PDB entry 3TVN | X-ray diffraction, 1.50 A resolution | chain X

[Chain X]
Protein: Carbonic anhydrase 2
Source organism: Homo sapiens
Notes: EC 4.2.1.1
Reference sequence: P00918 (CAH2_HUMAN); the author numbering skips numbers that UniProt does not, so the offset changes along the chain: 3-125 = UniProt 3-125; 127-261 = UniProt 126-260
Amino-acid sequence (258 residues; each row starts with the number of its first residue; note: 1 number in that range is skipped by the numbering (no residue carries it; nothing is unmodelled there)):
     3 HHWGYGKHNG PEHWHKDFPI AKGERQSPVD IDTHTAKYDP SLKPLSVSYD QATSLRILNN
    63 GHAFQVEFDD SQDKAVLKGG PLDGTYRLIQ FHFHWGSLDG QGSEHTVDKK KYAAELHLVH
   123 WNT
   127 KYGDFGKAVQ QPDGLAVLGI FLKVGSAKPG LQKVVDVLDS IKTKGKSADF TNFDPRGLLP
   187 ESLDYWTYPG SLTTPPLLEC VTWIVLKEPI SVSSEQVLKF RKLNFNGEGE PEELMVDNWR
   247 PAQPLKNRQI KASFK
Construct notes: engineered mutation Gln67 (Asn in P00918)
Metal / ion sites: Zn2+: His94, His96, His119
Curated features (UniProtKB/Swiss-Prot):
  - active site: His64 (Proton donor/acceptor)
  - binding site (Zn(2+)): His94, His96, His119
  - binding site (substrate): Thr199, Thr200
  - site: Tyr7 (Fine-tunes the proton-transfer properties of H-64), Asn62 (Fine-tunes the proton-transfer properties of H-64), Gln92 (Involved in the binding of some activators, including histamine and L-histidine)
  - modified residue (Phosphoserine): Ser166, Ser173
Reported in the primary citation:
  - catalytic residues: His64
  - Zn2+ coordination: His94, His96, His119
  - mutagenesis - N67Q: increased catalytic activity

[In short]
His94, His96 and His119 coordinate Zn2+. Curated annotation (UniProt) lists active-site residue His64, 3
Zn2+-binding residues and substrate-binding residues Thr199 and Thr200. The paper reports the catalytic
residue His64; N67Q increases catalytic activity.
Chain X is Carbonic anhydrase 2 (Homo sapiens); the structure, Human Carbonic Anhydrase II Proton Transfer
Mutant, was determined by X-ray diffraction, deposited together with 4IDR and 3TVO.
